PDB entry 8X80 | electron microscopy, 3.88 A resolution | chains A and B of the 6 polymer chains in the assembly

# Chain A (and B)
Molecule: Leptin receptor
Organism: Homo sapiens
Notes: chain B of this document is another copy of the same molecule, construct and numbering; everything in this record applies to it too
UniProt: P48357 (LEPR_HUMAN); residue numbers follow UniProt; this construct covers 21-839
Sequence (829 residues; each row starts with the number of its first residue):
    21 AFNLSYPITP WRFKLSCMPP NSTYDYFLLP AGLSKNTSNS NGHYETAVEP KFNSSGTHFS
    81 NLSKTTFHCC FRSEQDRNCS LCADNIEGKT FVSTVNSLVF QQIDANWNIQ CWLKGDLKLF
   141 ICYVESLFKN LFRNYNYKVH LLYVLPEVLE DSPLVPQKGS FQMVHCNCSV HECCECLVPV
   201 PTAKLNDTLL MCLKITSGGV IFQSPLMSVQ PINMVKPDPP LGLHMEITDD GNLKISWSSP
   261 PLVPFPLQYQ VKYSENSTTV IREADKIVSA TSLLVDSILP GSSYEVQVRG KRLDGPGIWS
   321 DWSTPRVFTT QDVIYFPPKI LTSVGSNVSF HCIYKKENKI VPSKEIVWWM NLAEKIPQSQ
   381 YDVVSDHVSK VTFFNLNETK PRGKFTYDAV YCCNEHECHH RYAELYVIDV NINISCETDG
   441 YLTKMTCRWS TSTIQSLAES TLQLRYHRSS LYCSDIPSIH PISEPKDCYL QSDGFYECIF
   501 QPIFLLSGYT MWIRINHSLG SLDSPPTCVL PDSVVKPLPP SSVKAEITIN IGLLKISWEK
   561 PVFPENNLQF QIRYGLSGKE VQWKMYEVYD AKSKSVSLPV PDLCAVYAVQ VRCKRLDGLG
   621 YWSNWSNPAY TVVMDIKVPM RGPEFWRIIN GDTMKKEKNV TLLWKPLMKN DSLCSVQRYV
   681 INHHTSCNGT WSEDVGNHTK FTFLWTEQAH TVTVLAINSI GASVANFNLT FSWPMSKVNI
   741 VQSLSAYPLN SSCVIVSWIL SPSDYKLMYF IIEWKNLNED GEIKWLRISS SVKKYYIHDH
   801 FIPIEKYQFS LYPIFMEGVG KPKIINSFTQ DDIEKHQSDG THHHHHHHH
Not modelled in the structure: 21-22, 41-81, 830-849
Sequence notes: expression tag (840-849)
Swiss-Prot annotation at these positions:
  - region: His467 to Glu484 (Leptin-binding)
  - motif: Trp622 to Ser626 (WSXWS motif)
  - glycosylation (N-linked (GlcNAc...) asparagine): Asn23, Asn41, Asn56, Asn73, Asn81, Asn98, Asn187, Asn206, Asn276, Asn347, Asn397, Asn516, Asn624, Asn659, Asn688, Asn697, Asn728, Asn750
  - natural variant: Tyr422 (Y422H: In LEPRD; uncertain significance), Cys604 (C604G: In LEPRD; uncertain significance), Leu786 (L786P: In LEPRD; uncertain significance)
Cystine bridges: Cys37-Cys89, Cys90-Cys99, Cys102-Cys212, Cys131-Cys142, Cys186-Cys196, Cys188-Cys194, Cys352-Cys412, Cys413-Cys418, Cys436-Cys447, Cys473-Cys528, Cys488-Cys498, Cys604-Cys674
Covalently attached groups: glycan linked to Asn347; N-acetylglucosamine (NAG) linked to Asn397, Asn516, Asn624, Asn728, Asn750

# Chain A / chain B interface
Contacting residue pairs (9):
  Ser745(A) - Ile804(B)
  Tyr747(A) - Ser751(B)
  Pro748(A) - Ser751(B)
  Leu749(A) - Ser751(B)  hydrogen bond (backbone-side chain)
  Leu749(A) - Phe801(B)
  Leu749(A) - Pro803(B)
  Ile755(A) - Ile802(B)  hydrophobic
  Ile755(A) - Ile804(B)  hydrophobic
  Ser757(A) - Ile804(B)
Also at the interface, not in a pair above, chain A (7 interface residues in all): Tyr796
Also at the interface, not in a pair above, chain B (6 interface residues in all): Glu779

# Overview
Chain A and chain B form an interface of 7 and 6 residues respectively; the contacts include 1 hydrogen bond.
The hydrogen-bonded pair is Leu749(A)-Ser751(B). N-acetylglucosamine is covalently linked to Asn397(A),
Asn516(A), Asn624(A), Asn728(A) and Asn750(A).
Both chains are Leptin receptor (Homo sapiens). Entry 8X80 (Structure of leptin-LepR trimer with a small gap)
was determined by electron microscopy, deposited together with 8X81 and 8X85.
